PDB entry 5L8R | X-ray diffraction, 2.60 A resolution | chains B and C of the 16 polymer chains in the assembly

== Chain B ==
Name: Photosystem I P700 chlorophyll a apoprotein A2
Source organism: Pisum sativum
Notes: EC 1.97.1.12
Reference sequence: A0A0F6NGI2 (A0A0F6NGI2_PEA); numbering as in UniProt (aligned over 1-734)
Sequence (734 residues; numbered 1 to 734; the number before each row is that of its first residue):
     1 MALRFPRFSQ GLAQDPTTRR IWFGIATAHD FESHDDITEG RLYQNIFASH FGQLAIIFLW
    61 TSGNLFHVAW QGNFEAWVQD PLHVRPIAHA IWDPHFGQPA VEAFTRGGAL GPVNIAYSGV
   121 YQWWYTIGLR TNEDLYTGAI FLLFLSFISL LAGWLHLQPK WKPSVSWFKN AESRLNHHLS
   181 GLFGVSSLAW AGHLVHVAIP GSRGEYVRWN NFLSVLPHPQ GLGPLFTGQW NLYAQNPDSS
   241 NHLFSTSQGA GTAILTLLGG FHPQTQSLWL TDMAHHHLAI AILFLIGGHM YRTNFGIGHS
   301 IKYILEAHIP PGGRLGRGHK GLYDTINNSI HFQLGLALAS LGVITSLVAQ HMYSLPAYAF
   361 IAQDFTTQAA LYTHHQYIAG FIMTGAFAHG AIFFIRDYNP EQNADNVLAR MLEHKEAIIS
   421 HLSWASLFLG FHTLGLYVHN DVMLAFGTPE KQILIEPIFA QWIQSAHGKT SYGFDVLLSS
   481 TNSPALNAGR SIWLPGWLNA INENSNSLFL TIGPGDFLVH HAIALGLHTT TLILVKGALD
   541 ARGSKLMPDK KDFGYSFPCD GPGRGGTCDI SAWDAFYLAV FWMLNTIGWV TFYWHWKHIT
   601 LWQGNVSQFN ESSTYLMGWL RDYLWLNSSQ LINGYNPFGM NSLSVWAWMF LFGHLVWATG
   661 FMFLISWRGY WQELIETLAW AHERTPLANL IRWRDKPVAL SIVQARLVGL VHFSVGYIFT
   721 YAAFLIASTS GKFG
Disordered / not traced: 1

== Chain C ==
Name: Photosystem I iron-sulfur center
Source organism: Pisum sativum
Notes: EC 1.97.1.12
Reference sequence: P10793 (PSAC_PEA); residue numbers follow UniProt; this construct covers 1-81
Sequence (81 residues; each row starts with the number of its first residue):
     1 MSHSVKIYDT CIGCTQCVRA CPTDVLEMIP WGGCKAKQIA SAPRTEDCVG CKRCESACPT
    61 DFLSVRVYLW HETTRSMGLA Y
Disordered / not traced: 1
UniProt features mapped onto this chain:
  - binding site ([4Fe-4S] cluster): Cys-11, Cys-14, Cys-17, Cys-21, Cys-48, Cys-51, Cys-54, Cys-58

== Chain B / chain C interface ==
Residue-residue contacts - 30 pairs, chain B then chain C:
  Gly-11(B) / His-71(C)
  Asp-15(B) / Glu-72(C)
  Pro-16(B) / Thr-74(C)
  Thr-17(B) / Met-77(C)
  Thr-17(B) / Leu-79(C)
  Arg-19(B) / Glu-72(C)
  Met-547(B) / Arg-66(C)
  Pro-548(B) / Phe-62(C)
  Asp-549(B) / Phe-62(C)
  Asp-549(B) / Arg-66(C)  salt bridge
  Phe-553(B) / Arg-66(C)
  Phe-553(B) / Val-67(C)
  Phe-553(B) / Tyr-68(C)  hydrophobic
  Asp-560(B) / Lys-52(C)  salt bridge
  Asp-560(B) / Arg-66(C)  salt bridge
  Gly-561(B) / Lys-52(C)
  Gly-563(B) / Ser-56(C)
  Arg-564(B) / Phe-62(C)
  Arg-564(B) / Leu-63(C)
  Gln-672(B) / Leu-79(C)
  Gln-672(B) / Tyr-81(C)  hydrogen bond
  Glu-676(B) / Tyr-81(C)
  Ala-679(B) / Tyr-81(C)  hydrophobic
  Lys-696(B) / Thr-74(C)  hydrogen bond
  Lys-696(B) / Leu-79(C)
  Lys-696(B) / Tyr-81(C)  hydrogen bond (side chain-backbone)
  Pro-697(B) / Tyr-81(C)  hydrogen bond (backbone-side chain)
  Val-698(B) / Met-77(C)  hydrophobic
  Val-698(B) / Leu-79(C)  hydrophobic
  Val-698(B) / Tyr-81(C)
Other interface residues (no listed pair), chain B (26 interface residues in all): Gln-14, Leu-546, Cys-559, Pro-562, Arg-668, Ile-675, Trp-693
Other interface residues (no listed pair), chain C (16 interface residues in all): Cys-51, Glu-55, Thr-73

== Summary ==
26 residues of chain B face 16 of chain C across their interface, with 4 hydrogen bonds and 3 salt bridges.
Polar pairs include Asp-549(B)/Arg-66(C), Asp-560(B)/Lys-52(C) and Asp-560(B)/Arg-66(C). From UniProt: 8
[4Fe-4S] cluster-binding residues on chain C.
Here chain B is Photosystem I P700 chlorophyll a apoprotein A2 and chain C is Photosystem I iron-sulfur
center, both from Pisum sativum. Entry 5L8R (The structure of plant photosystem I super-complex at 2.6
angstrom resolution) was determined by X-ray diffraction.
